1UOJ - chains A and B of the 4 polymer chains in the assembly; structure by X-ray diffraction, 2.40 A resolution.

# Chain A (and B)
Protein: Pa-I galactophilic lectin
Organism: Pseudomonas aeruginosa
Notes: chain B of this document is another copy of the same molecule, construct and numbering; everything in this record applies to it too
UniProtKB: Q05097 (PA1L_PSEAE); numbering as in UniProt (aligned over 1-121)
Amino-acid sequence (121 residues; each row starts with the number of its first residue):
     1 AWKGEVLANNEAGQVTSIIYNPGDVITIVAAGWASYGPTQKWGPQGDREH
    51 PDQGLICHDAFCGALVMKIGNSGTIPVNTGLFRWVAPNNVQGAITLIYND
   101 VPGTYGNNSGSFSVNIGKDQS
Reported in the primary citation:
  - conformationally variable residues (side-chain flip): Asn107

# How chain A and chain B interact
Residue-residue contacts (47):
  Thr27(A) - Thr27(B)
  Thr27(A) - Phe82(B)
  Ile28(A) - Val29(B)
  Val29(A) - Ile28(B)
  Val29(A) - Val29(B)  hydrophobic
  Val29(A) - Gly80(B)
  Val29(A) - Leu81(B)
  Val29(A) - Phe82(B)  hydrophobic
  Ala30(A) - Thr79(B)  hydrogen bond (backbone-side chain)
  Ala31(A) - Gln45(B)
  Ala31(A) - Thr79(B)
  Gly32(A) - Gln45(B)  hydrogen bond (backbone-side chain)
  Trp33(A) - Gln45(B)
  Trp33(A) - Gly46(B)
  Trp33(A) - Arg48(B)
  Gln40(A) - Gln40(B)
  Lys41(A) - Arg48(B)
  Gly43(A) - Gln45(B)
  Pro44(A) - Gln45(B)
  Gln45(A) - Ala31(B)
  Gln45(A) - Gly32(B)  hydrogen bond (side chain-backbone)
  Gln45(A) - Trp33(B)
  Gln45(A) - Gly43(B)
  Gln45(A) - Pro44(B)
  Gly46(A) - Trp33(B)
  Arg48(A) - Trp33(B)
  Arg48(A) - Lys41(B)
  Glu49(A) - Gln40(B)
  Phe61(A) - Trp33(B)  hydrophobic
  Thr79(A) - Val29(B)
  Thr79(A) - Ala30(B)  hydrogen bond (side chain-backbone)
  Thr79(A) - Ala31(B)
  Thr79(A) - Thr79(B)
  Phe82(A) - Thr27(B)
  Phe82(A) - Asn115(B)
  Phe82(A) - Ile116(B)
  Phe82(A) - Gly117(B)
  Arg83(A) - Ala1(B)
  Arg83(A) - Gly117(B)
  Arg83(A) - Lys118(B)  hydrogen bond (side chain-backbone)
  Arg83(A) - Asp119(B)  salt bridge
  Asn115(A) - Phe82(B)
  Ile116(A) - Phe82(B)
  Gly117(A) - Phe82(B)
  Gly117(A) - Arg83(B)
  Lys118(A) - Arg83(B)  hydrogen bond (backbone-side chain)
  Gln120(A) - Gln120(B)  hydrogen bond
Other interface residues (no listed pair), chain A (28 interface residues in all): Ala1, Gly80, Leu81, Asp119
Other interface residues (no listed pair), chain B (28 interface residues in all): Glu49, Phe61

# Overview
Chain A and chain B each contribute 28 residues to their interface; the contacts include 7 hydrogen bonds and
1 salt bridge. Polar pairs include Arg83(A)-Asp119(B), Ala30(A)-Thr79(B) and Gly32(A)-Gln45(B). From the
paper: conformational variability at Asn107(A).
Chain A and chain B are both Pa-I galactophilic lectin (Pseudomonas aeruginosa); the structure, Crystal
structure of pseudomonas aeruginosa lectin 1 in the calcium-free state, was determined by X-ray diffraction,
deposited together with 1OKO.
